PDB entry 9G3Y | electron microscopy, 6.80 A resolution (low resolution: residue-level contacts below are approximate; hydrogen-bond / salt-bridge calls are withheld) | chains K and L of the 45 polymer chains in the assembly

[Chain K]
Protein: Gamma-tubulin complex component
Source organism: Sus scrofa
UniProt: A0A8D1V2H0 (A0A8D1V2H0_PIG); residues 1-667 here = UniProt positions 1-667
Chain sequence (667 residues; row label = number of the first residue in the row):
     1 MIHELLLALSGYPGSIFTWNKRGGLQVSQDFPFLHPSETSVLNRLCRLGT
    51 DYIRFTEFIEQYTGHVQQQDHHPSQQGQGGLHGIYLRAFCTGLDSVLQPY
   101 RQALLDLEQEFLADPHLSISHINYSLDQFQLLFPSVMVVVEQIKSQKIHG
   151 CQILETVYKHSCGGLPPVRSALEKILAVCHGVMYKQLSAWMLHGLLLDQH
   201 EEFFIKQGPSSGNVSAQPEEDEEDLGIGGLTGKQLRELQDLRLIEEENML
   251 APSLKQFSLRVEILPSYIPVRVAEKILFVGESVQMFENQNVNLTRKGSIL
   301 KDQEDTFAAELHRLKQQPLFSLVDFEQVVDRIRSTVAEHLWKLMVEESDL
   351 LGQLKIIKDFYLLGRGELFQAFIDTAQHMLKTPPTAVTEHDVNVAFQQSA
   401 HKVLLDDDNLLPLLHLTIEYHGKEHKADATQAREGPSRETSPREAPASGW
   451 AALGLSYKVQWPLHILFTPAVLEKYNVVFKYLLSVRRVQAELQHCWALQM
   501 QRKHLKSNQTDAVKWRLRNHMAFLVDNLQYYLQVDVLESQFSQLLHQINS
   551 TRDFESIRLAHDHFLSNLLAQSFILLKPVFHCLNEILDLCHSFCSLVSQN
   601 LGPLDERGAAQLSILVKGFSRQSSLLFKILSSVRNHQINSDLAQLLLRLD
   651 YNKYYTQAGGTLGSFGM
Not modelled in the structure: 64-74, 210-228, 427-445, 658-667
What the authors report for this chain:
  - conformationally variable residues (order/disorder transition): G228 to L250

[Chain L]
Protein: Tubulin gamma complex associated protein 6
Source organism: Sus scrofa
UniProt: A0A8W4FDV6 (A0A8W4FDV6_PIG); the author numbering skips numbers that UniProt does not, so the offset changes along the chain: 1-616 = UniProt 1-616; 618-1716 = UniProt 617-1715
Chain sequence (1715 residues; row label = number of the first residue in the row; note: 1 number in that range is skipped by the numbering (no residue carries it; nothing is unmodelled there)):
     1 MASVPQLLDDLCEALLPAAKAHLGQRRGSRKRAKQSLKKVAYNALFTNLF
    51 QDEARKLQPDLPRLPVKNRILMLSFDLRVGGLAAEADRLEELVEGLETAP
   101 RGPLAELGSVLDLLVQLAGSGPPRVLQRRRDYFLPKEHVGRNVRYGGYDC
   151 CHLSGIEADVRSIISGEEELCRDLIRKTLQVMEAAPGTGLPAFGLSSYGD
   201 PYGDRFERDTRVSLFGALVHSRTADLDVRLDLPPVPDSADVSGLAIKVPL
   251 SVDQSEDEGFQSAPNLTPDSQSEPGVTPDIDLWEAVLTYEASRRRCWEQI
   301 GCPPGHREEPYLTEAGRDAFDRFCRLRQGELQVLGGALLQAPQPVLVKES
   351 ELVKDTLNVLLGVVSATFSLCQPAQAFTVKRGVHVSGASPESVSSLLSEV
   401 AECGTHYARLSDFSLQPVLDSSCSKGLVFQAFTSGLRRYLQYYRACVLST
   451 PPTLSLLTIGFLFKKLGRQLRYLAELCGVGTALPGTGGGEPRAAFPTGVR
   501 LLSYLYQEALDNCSNEHYPVLLSLLKTSCEPYTRFIHDWVYSGVFRDVYG
   551 EFMIQVNHEYLGCRDKSYWTHGYVLVSKEVEACVPVFLKHVAHDVYVCGK
   601 TINLLKLCCPRHYLCC
   618 SDVPVPRISVIFSLEELKDIEKDCAIYVGRMERVARHSSLSKEEKELRME
   668 IAKQELIVHAREAASRVLSALSDRQMSERMALDARKREQFQRLKEQFMRD
   718 QERRRAARQEELDDDFSYARELRDRERRLKALEEQLERKARQALVDHYSK
   768 LSAEAARRERKALWRVQRHRLADARRRFLLEEEKRVQVMPSCSWERNQGA
   818 LVFQASLPCPEHPDGGGGCGSGPSEQPKAARDGPRGPSRLMPQLPESPAE
   868 AACGLLSVGLSIRDFLPTAQGAEQPLHTGSALVLEEALQTIGSDLPPPAP
   918 SAAVGTGPSGPQEYDFRTILRPAVATSAFPGPLQSTGGGLGSEGQPQWED
   968 THVQLDMCVLDGQVALPHACSPQKTSPQEGSQAMGQLLRQVSEGDVPTGG
  1018 YASGTAPSRPRWNVHGHVSDASIKVGENVCDVVPSRPRWNVHGHVSDASI
  1068 KVGENVCDVVPSRPRWNVHGHVSDASIKVGENVCDVVPSRPRWNIHGHVS
  1118 DASIKVGENVCDVVPSRPRWNVHGHVSQSQVTLGVLSGEAEPIVPWPHQT
  1168 PPDHGSQSGLSLGAQSPAQEGEPQPAAETAVEGAESGPQASPTAGAGSSL
  1218 LSGSRLGPEARPPPPPPHLFCPGRSEDTVDLPASCRPSSQVRGQGLGVGG
  1268 ESSAGCPSHPACPFMGNEGSVPGPGVDTQSSPGLGEEAAQRWGMEQAYLA
  1318 GLAGQYRLEQYPDSYEAMSEPPVARLLHHGLPRAFALPEDSGVQPDTDET
  1368 AVQLSELLPLPVLMKHSVTAPLAAHVSLVNKAAVDYFFVELHLGAHFEAL
  1418 RHFLLMEDGEFAQSLSDLLFEKLGAGQTPGELLSPLVLNSVLSKALQYSL
  1468 HGDTPHAANLSFALKFLPEAFAPNAPDVLSCLELRYKVDWPLNIVVTEGC
  1518 LSRYSGIFSFLLQLKLMMWTLKDVCFHLKRTARMSHVASSVQFRQLQLFK
  1568 HEMQHFVKVIQGYIANQILHVTWCEFRARLASVGDLEEIQRAHAEYLHKA
  1618 VFRGLLTEKAAPAMNIIHSLFSLVLKFRSQLISQPWGLAGGPHGAEHPNF
  1668 ALMQQSYSTFKYYSHFLFKVVSKLVNRGYQPHLEDFLLRINFNNYYQDA
Not modelled in the structure: 19-24, 53-62, 98-106, 128-141, 190-285, 618-1359, 1549-1558, 1652-1665, 1693-1716

[Chain K / chain L interface]
Contacting residue pairs (22):
  M1(K) - L312(L)
  M1(K) - F320(L)
  M1(K) - G387(L)
  H3(K) - V385(L)
  H3(K) - S386(L)
  E4(K) - S392(L)
  L7(K) - S392(L)
  Y12(K) - S392(L)
  Y12(K) - S395(L)
  Y12(K) - L396(L)
  P13(K) - S392(L)
  G14(K) - S392(L)
  S15(K) - E391(L)
  F33(K) - Y311(L)
  P115(K) - A315(L)
  H116(K) - E314(L)
  H116(K) - A315(L)
  L117(K) - T313(L)
  L117(K) - E314(L)
  L117(K) - A315(L)
  I119(K) - T313(L)
  I119(K) - E314(L)
Interface residues without a listed pair, chain K (16 interface residues in all): S10, P32, S118
Interface residues without a listed pair, chain L (17 interface residues in all): G316, R317, A388, L457

[In short]
Chain K and chain L form an interface of 16 and 17 residues respectively. From the paper: conformational
variability at G228(K).
Here chain K is Gamma-tubulin complex component and chain L is Tubulin gamma complex associated protein 6,
both from Sus scrofa. Entry 9G3Y (Structure of the Native CMG-decorated gamma-Tubulin Ring Complex from Pig
Brain) was determined by electron microscopy (same publication as 9G3X, 9G3Z and 9G40).
